PDB entry 2ZA4 | X-ray diffraction, 1.58 A resolution | chains A and B

Chain A:
Protein: Ribonuclease
Source organism: Bacillus amyloliquefaciens
Notes: EC 3.1.27.-
Reference sequence: P00648 (RNBR_BACAM); residues 1-110 here correspond to UniProt positions 48-157 (UniProt number = residue number + 47)
Amino-acid sequence (110 residues; numbered 1 to 110; the number before each row is that of its first residue):
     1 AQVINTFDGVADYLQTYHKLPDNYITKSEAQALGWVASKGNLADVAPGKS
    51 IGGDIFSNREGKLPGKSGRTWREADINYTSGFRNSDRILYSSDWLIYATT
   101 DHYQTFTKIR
Disordered / not traced: 1-2
Differences from the reference sequence: engineered mutation Ala98 (Lys145 in P00648)
UniProt features mapped onto this chain:
  - active site: Glu73 (Proton acceptor), His102 (Proton donor)
What the authors report for this chain:
  - binding site for chloride ion: Asn58, Trp71
  - mutagenesis - K98A (1.4 x 10-10 M): unchanged binding to Barstar (chain B)

Chain B:
Protein: Barstar
Source organism: Bacillus amyloliquefaciens
Reference sequence: P11540 (BARS_BACAM); residues 0-89 here correspond to UniProt positions 1-90 (UniProt number = residue number + 1)
Amino-acid sequence (90 residues; row label = number of the first residue in the row; numbering starts at 0):
     0 MKKAVINGEQIRSISDLHQTLKKELALPEYYGENLDALWAALTGWVEYPL
    50 VLEWRQFEQSKQLTENGAESVLQVFREAKAEGADITIILS
Disordered / not traced: 64
Differences from the reference sequence: engineered mutation Ala39 (Asp40 in P11540), Ala40 (Cys41 in P11540), Ala82 (Cys83 in P11540)
What the authors report for this chain:
  - binding site for chloride ion: Arg75, Lys78
  - conformationally variable residues (side-chain flip): Trp38
  - mutagenesis - D35A (4.5 kcal mol-1), D39A (7.7 kcal mol-1): decreased binding to Ribonuclease (chain A) (citing earlier work)

How chain A and chain B interact:
Pairs across the interface (32):
  Lys27(A) with Thr42(B); Gly43(B)
  Gln31(A) with Thr42(B), hydrogen bond (side chain-backbone)
  Trp35(A) with Gly43(B)
  Ala37(A) with Gly43(B); Trp44(B), hydrophobic
  Ser38(A) with Trp44(B); Glu46(B), hydrogen bond
  Phe56(A) with Asp35(B)
  Asn58(A) with Asp35(B), hydrogen bond (backbone-side chain)
  Arg59(A) with Leu34(B); Asp35(B), hydrogen bond (backbone-side chain); Trp38(B); Glu76(B), salt bridge
  Glu60(A) with Asn33(B); Leu34(B), hydrogen bond (side chain-backbone); Asp35(B), hydrogen bond (backbone-side chain)
  Arg83(A) with Tyr29(B), hydrogen bond (backbone-side chain); Gly43(B)
  Asn84(A) with Tyr29(B)
  Ser85(A) with Tyr29(B)
  His102(A) with Tyr29(B); Tyr30(B); Gly31(B), hydrogen bond (side chain-backbone); Asn33(B), hydrogen bond (backbone-side chain); Ala36(B)
  Tyr103(A) with Asn33(B), hydrogen bond (backbone-side chain); Asp35(B); Ala36(B), hydrophobic; Ala39(B), hydrophobic
  Gln104(A) with Gly31(B); Asn33(B)
Interface residues without a listed pair, chain A (22 interface residues in all): Val36, Ile55, Ser57, Lys62, Phe82, Arg87, Asp101
Interface features reported in the paper:
  - residue pairs: Gln31(A)-Thr42(B) (hydrogen bond), Arg59(A)-Glu76(B), Arg59(A)-Asp35(B), Arg59(A)-Trp38(B) (water-mediated contact), Glu60(A)-Asp35(B), Glu60(A)-Leu34(B) (hydrogen bond), His102(A)-Asn33(B), Trp38(B)-Ile55(A) (water-mediated contact)
  - interface residues, chain A: Lys27(A), Trp35(A), Val36(A), Ala37(A), Ser38(A), Ile55(A), Phe56(A), Lys62(A), Phe82(A), Arg83(A), Asn84(A), Ser85(A), Arg87(A), Tyr103(A), Gln104(A)
  - interface residues, chain B: Tyr29(B), Gly31(B), Leu34(B), Ala36(B), Trp38(B), Ala39(B), Gly43(B), Trp44(B), Glu46(B)

Summary:
22 residues of chain A and 14 residues of chain B are in contact, with 10 hydrogen bonds and 1 salt bridge.
Polar pairs include Arg59(A)-Glu76(B), Gln31(A)-Thr42(B) and Ser38(A)-Glu46(B). The authors report hydrogen
bonds between Gln31(A) and Thr42(B) and Glu60(A) and Leu34(B); contacts between Arg59(A) and Glu76(B),
Arg59(A) and Asp35(B) and Glu60(A) and Asp35(B) among others; water-mediated contacts between Arg59(A) and
Trp38(B) and Trp38(B) and Ile55(A). The paper reports a binding site for chloride ion at Asn58(A), Trp71(A)
and Arg75(B) among others; D35A and D39A of chain B reduce binding to Ribonuclease (chain A).
Here chain A is Ribonuclease and chain B is Barstar, both from Bacillus amyloliquefaciens. Entry 2ZA4 (Crystal
Structural Analysis of Barnase-barstar Complex) was determined by X-ray diffraction.
